PDB entry 7M85 | X-ray diffraction, 1.75 A resolution | chains A and T of the 3 polymer chains in the assembly

== Chain A ==
Protein: DNA polymerase eta
Source organism: Homo sapiens
Notes: EC 2.7.7.7
UniProtKB: Q9Y253 (POLH_HUMAN); residue numbers follow UniProt; this construct covers 1-432
Chain sequence (435 residues; numbered -2 to 432; the number before each row is that of its first residue; numbers below 1 keep their minus sign (Gly-2 is residue -2)):
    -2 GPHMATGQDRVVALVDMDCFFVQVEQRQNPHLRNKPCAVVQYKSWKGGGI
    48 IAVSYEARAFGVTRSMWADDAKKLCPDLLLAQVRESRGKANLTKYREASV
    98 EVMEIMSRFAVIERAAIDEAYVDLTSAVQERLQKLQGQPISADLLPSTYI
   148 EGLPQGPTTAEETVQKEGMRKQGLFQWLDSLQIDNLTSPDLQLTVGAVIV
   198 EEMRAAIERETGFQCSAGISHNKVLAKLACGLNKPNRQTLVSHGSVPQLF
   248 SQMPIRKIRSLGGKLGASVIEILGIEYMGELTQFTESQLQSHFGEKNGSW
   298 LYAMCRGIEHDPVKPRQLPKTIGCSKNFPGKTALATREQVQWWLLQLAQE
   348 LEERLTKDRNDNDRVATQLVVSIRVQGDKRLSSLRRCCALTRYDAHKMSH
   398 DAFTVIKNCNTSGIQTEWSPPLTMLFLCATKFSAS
Disordered / not traced: 155-159
Sequence notes: expression tag (-2 to 0); engineered mutation Ala113 (Ser in Q9Y253)
Swiss-Prot annotation at these positions:
  - binding site (Mg(2+)): Asp13, Met14, Asp115, Glu116
  - binding site (Mn(2+)): Asp13, Met14, Asp115, Glu116
  - binding site (a 2'-deoxyribonucleoside 5'-triphosphate): Arg61
  - natural variant: Val37 (deletion: In XPV), Leu75 (deletion: In XPV), Arg93 (R93P: In XPV), Arg111 (R111H: In XPV), Thr122 (T122P: In XPV), Gly153 (G153D: In a breast cancer sample), Thr191 (T191P: In XPV), Gly263 (G263V: In XPV), Val266 (V266D: In XPV), Gly295 (G295R: In XPV), Arg361 (R361S: In XPV)
  - mutagenesis: Tyr52 (Y52A/F: Reduces DNA polymerase activity; Y52E: Reduces DNA polymerase activity. Increases fidelity of replication and reduces translesion bypass), Arg61 (R61A: Reduces enzymatic activity by two-thirds), Ser62 (S62G: Increased DNA polymerase activity and translesion bypass compared to wild-type), Ala68 (A68S/V: Severe reduction in thymine dimer translesion bypass), Asn324 to Pro326 (Reduces binding to chromatin and to monoubiquitinated PCNA. Abolishes binding to monoubiquitinated PCNA; when associated with 705-E--H-713 Del)
Ion coordination: Ca2+: Asp13, Met14, Asp115 (together with 2'-deoxyadenosine 5'-triphosphate); Mg2+ site 1: Asp13, Met14, Asp115 (together with 2'-deoxyadenosine 5'-triphosphate); Mg2+ site 2: Asp13, Asp115, Glu116 (together with 2'-deoxyadenosine 5'-triphosphate)
Ligand contacts:
  - : Asp13, Met14, Asp15, Cys16, Asp115, Lys231
  - 2'-deoxyadenosine 5'-triphosphate (DTP): Asp13, Met14, Asp15, Cys16, Phe17, Phe18, Ile48, Ala49, Tyr52, Arg55, Arg61, Ile114, Asp115, Lys231
What the authors report for this chain:
  - mutagenesis - S113A (20-fold): decreased catalytic activity
  - mutagenesis - S113A: unchanged catalytic activity on RNA-terminated primers
  - mutagenesis - S113A: unchanged catalytic activity on 2'F-dA

== Chain T ==
Molecule: 12-nt DNA strand
Sequence (12 nucleotides; each row starts with the number of its first residue):
     1 CATTTTGACGCT
Ligand contacts: 2'-deoxyadenosine 5'-triphosphate (DTP): DT3, DT4, DT5

== Chain A / chain T interface ==
Pairs across the interface (40; chain A residue first):
  Gln38(A) with DT4(T), hydrogen bond to the base; DT5(T), sugar contact
  Tyr39(A) with DT4(T), phosphate contact; DT5(T), hydrogen bond to the phosphate
  Trp42(A) with DA2(T), stacking on the base
  Gly46(A) with DT3(T), base contact
  Ile47(A) with DT3(T), hydrogen bond to the base
  Ile48(A) with DT3(T), base contact
  Arg61(A) with DT3(T), base contact
  Ser62(A) with DT3(T), hydrogen bond to the base
  Trp64(A) with DA2(T), phosphate contact; DT3(T), sugar contact
  Lys86(A) with DT6(T), salt bridge to the phosphate
  Leu89(A) with DT5(T), phosphate contact; DT6(T), phosphate contact
  Arg93(A) with DT6(T), salt bridge to the phosphate; DG7(T), salt bridge to the phosphate
  Lys293(A) with DG10(T), salt bridge to the phosphate
  Lys311(A) with DC9(T), salt bridge to the phosphate
  Arg313(A) with DA8(T), salt bridge to the phosphate; DC9(T), salt bridge to the phosphate
  Pro316(A) with DA8(T), phosphate contact
  Lys317(A) with DA8(T), hydrogen bond to the phosphate; DC9(T), salt bridge to the phosphate
  Thr318(A) with DG7(T), sugar contact; DA8(T), hydrogen bond to the phosphate
  Ile319(A) with DG7(T), phosphate contact
  Gly320(A) with DT6(T), sugar contact; DG7(T), hydrogen bond to the phosphate
  Cys321(A) with DT6(T), phosphate contact
  Ser322(A) with DT5(T), sugar contact; DT6(T), hydrogen bond to the phosphate
  Lys323(A) with DT5(T), salt bridge to the phosphate
  Asn324(A) with DT4(T), hydrogen bond to the phosphate; DT5(T), hydrogen bond to the phosphate
  Pro326(A) with DC1(T), phosphate contact; DA2(T), base contact
  Gly327(A) with DC1(T), phosphate contact
  Arg351(A) with DT6(T), salt bridge to the phosphate; DG7(T), salt bridge to the phosphate
Other interface residues (no listed pair), chain A (33 interface residues in all): Ala87, Glu110, Arg111, Leu315, Thr329, Glu347
Other interface residues (no listed pair), chain T (11 interface residues in all): DC11

== Summary ==
Chain A and chain T form an interface of 33 and 11 residues respectively; the contacts include 10 hydrogen
bonds, 11 salt bridges and 1 aromatic stacking contact. Polar pairs include Gln38(A)-DT4(T), Ile47(A)-DT3(T)
and Ser62(A)-DT3(T). The paper reports that S113A of chain A reduces catalytic activity; S113A of chain A
leaves catalytic activity on RNA-terminated primers unchanged.
Here chain A is DNA polymerase eta (Homo sapiens) and chain T is a 12-nt DNA strand. Entry 7M85 (Human DNA Pol
eta S113A with dA-ended primer and dATP: in crystallo reaction for 80 s) was determined by X-ray diffraction,
deposited together with 7M7L, 7M7M, 7M7N, 7M7O, 7M7P, 7M7Q and 19 further entries.
